Entry 4IIO (X-ray diffraction, 1.70 A resolution); this record covers chains B and C of the 3 polymer chains in the assembly.

Chain B:
Molecule: Intersectin-2
Source organism: Homo sapiens
UniProtKB: Q9NZM3 (ITSN2_HUMAN); numbering as in UniProt (aligned over 901-955)
Amino-acid sequence (66 residues; each row starts with the number of its first residue):
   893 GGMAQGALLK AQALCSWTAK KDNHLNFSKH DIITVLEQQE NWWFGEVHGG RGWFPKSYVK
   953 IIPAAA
Disordered / not traced: 893-898, 956-958
Sequence notes: expression tag (893-900, 956-958)

Chain C:
Molecule: Synthetic Peptide
Amino-acid sequence (13 residues; each row starts with the number of its first residue):
     1 XWRGSLSYLK GPL
Modified residues: ACE (acetyl group) at position 1

Interface between chain B and chain C:
Pairs across the interface (22):
  Lys-913(B) / Leu-13(C)
  Asp-914(B) / Lys-10(C)  salt bridge
  Asn-915(B) / Ser-7(C)  hydrogen bond (side chain-backbone)
  Asn-915(B) / Lys-10(C)
  Asn-915(B) / Gly-11(C)  hydrogen bond (side chain-backbone)
  His-916(B) / Pro-12(C)  hydrogen bond (side chain-backbone)
  Leu-928(B) / Trp-2(C)
  Glu-929(B) / Trp-2(C)
  Glu-929(B) / Arg-3(C)  salt bridge
  Glu-929(B) / Tyr-8(C)  hydrogen bond
  Gln-931(B) / Pro-12(C)
  Trp-934(B) / Pro-12(C)  hydrophobic
  Phe-936(B) / Trp-2(C)  hydrophobic
  Phe-936(B) / Ser-7(C)
  Phe-936(B) / Tyr-8(C)  hydrophobic
  Arg-943(B) / Trp-2(C)
  Arg-943(B) / Ser-7(C)
  Gly-944(B) / Ser-7(C)
  Trp-945(B) / Ser-7(C)  hydrogen bond (side chain-backbone)
  Trp-945(B) / Tyr-8(C)
  Trp-945(B) / Gly-11(C)
  Trp-945(B) / Pro-12(C)
Other interface residues (no listed pair), chain C (9 interface residues in all): Ser-5

Summary:
12 residues of chain B and 9 residues of chain C are in contact, with 5 hydrogen bonds and 2 salt bridges.
Polar pairs include Asp-914(B)/Lys-10(C), Glu-929(B)/Arg-3(C) and Asn-915(B)/Ser-7(C).
Chain B is Intersectin-2 (Homo sapiens) and chain C is Synthetic Peptide; the structure, Crystal Structure of
the Second SH3 Domain of ITSN2 Bound with a Synthetic Peptide, was determined by X-ray diffraction.
